PDB entry 5JPO | X-ray diffraction, 2.00 A resolution | chains B and D of the 5 polymer chains in the assembly

== Chain B (and D) ==
Protein: Elongation factor 1-gamma
From: Homo sapiens
Notes: chain D of this document is another copy of the same molecule, construct and numbering; everything in this record applies to it too
Reference sequence: P26641 (EF1G_HUMAN); residues 1-218 here = UniProt positions 1-218
Amino-acid sequence (220 residues; numbered -1 to 218; the number before each row is that of its first residue; numbers below 1 keep their minus sign (Gly-1 is residue -1)):
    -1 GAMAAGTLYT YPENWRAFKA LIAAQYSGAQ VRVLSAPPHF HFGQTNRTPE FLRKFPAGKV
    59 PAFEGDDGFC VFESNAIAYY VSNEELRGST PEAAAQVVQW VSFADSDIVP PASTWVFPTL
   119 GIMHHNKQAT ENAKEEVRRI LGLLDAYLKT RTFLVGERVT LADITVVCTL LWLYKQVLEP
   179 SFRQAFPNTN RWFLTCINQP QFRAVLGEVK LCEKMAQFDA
Unresolved in the structure: -1, 215-218 (chain D: 214-218)
Sequence notes: expression tag (-1 to 0)
Swiss-Prot annotation at these positions:
  - modified residue: Ala2 (N-acetylalanine), Lys147 (N6-acetyllysine), Lys212 (N6-acetyllysine)

== Interface between chain B and chain D ==
Contacting residue pairs (13):
  Pro108(B) - Phe40(D)
  Pro109(B) - Phe40(D)
  Thr112(B) - Phe40(D)
  Gln126(B) - His37(D)
  Gln126(B) - His39(D)
  Gln126(B) - Asn44(D)
  Gln126(B) - Arg45(D)  hydrogen bond (side chain-backbone)
  Ala127(B) - His39(D)
  Asn130(B) - His39(D)  hydrogen bond
  Asn130(B) - Phe40(D)
  Asn130(B) - Gln42(D)
  Asn130(B) - Asn44(D)
  Ala131(B) - Phe40(D)  hydrophobic
Also at the interface, not in a pair above, chain B (8 interface residues in all): Glu134
Also at the interface, not in a pair above, chain D (8 interface residues in all): Thr46, Leu50

== In short ==
Chain B and chain D each contribute 8 residues to their interface, with 2 hydrogen bonds. Among the polar
pairs are Gln126(B)-Arg45(D) and Asn130(B)-His39(D).
Chain B and chain D are both Elongation factor 1-gamma (Homo sapiens); the structure, Complex structure of
human elongation factor 1B gamma GST-liked domain and delta N-terminal domain, was determined by X-ray
diffraction.
